9CP2 - chains B and S of the 7 polymer chains in the assembly; structure by electron microscopy, 2.94 A resolution.

# Chain B
Name: CRISPR-associated aCascade subunit Cas7/Csa2 2
Source organism: Saccharolobus solfataricus P2
Reference sequence: Q97Y91 (CSA2B_SACS2); residues 1-321 here = UniProt positions 1-321
Sequence (321 residues; each row starts with the number of its first residue):
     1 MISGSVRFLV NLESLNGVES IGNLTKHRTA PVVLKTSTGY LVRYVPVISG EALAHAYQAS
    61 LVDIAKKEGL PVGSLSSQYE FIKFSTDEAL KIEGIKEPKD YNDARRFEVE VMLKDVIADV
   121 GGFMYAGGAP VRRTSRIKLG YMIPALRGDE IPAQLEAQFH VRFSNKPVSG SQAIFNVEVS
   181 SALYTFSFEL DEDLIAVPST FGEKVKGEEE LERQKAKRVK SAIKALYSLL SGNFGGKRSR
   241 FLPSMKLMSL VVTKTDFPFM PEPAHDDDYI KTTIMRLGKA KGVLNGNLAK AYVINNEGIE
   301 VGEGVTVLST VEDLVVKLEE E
Not modelled in the structure: 169-172
UniProt features mapped onto this chain:
  - mutagenesis: His160 (H160A: Significantly reduced affinity for crRNA)

# Chain S
Molecule: 63-nt RNA strand
Source organism: Saccharolobus solfataricus
Sequence (63 nucleotides; row label = number of the first residue in the row):
     1 AUUGAAAGUU CUGUUUCGAA GAAAACCCGC CUCAGAUUCA UUAUGGGGAU AAUCUCUUAU
    61 AGA
Not modelled in the structure: 28-63

# How chain B and chain S interact
Pairs across the interface (40):
  Leu15(B) with U16(S), phosphate contact
  Asn16(B) with U15(S), hydrogen bond to the phosphate; U16(S), phosphate contact
  Gly17(B) with U15(S), sugar contact; U16(S), phosphate contact
  Val18(B) with U15(S), base contact
  Glu19(B) with U15(S), base contact
  Arg28(B) with U15(S), salt bridge to the phosphate
  Ser49(B) with U15(S), hydrogen bond to the phosphate
  Glu51(B) with G13(S), hydrogen bond to the sugar
  His55(B) with U14(S), stacking on the base
  Gln58(B) with G13(S), phosphate contact
  Phe81(B) with U14(S), phosphate contact
  Lys83(B) with U12(S), phosphate contact; G13(S), salt bridge to the phosphate
  Gly122(B) with U12(S), sugar contact
  Phe123(B) with C11(S), hydrogen bond to the sugar; U12(S), sugar contact
  Met124(B) with C11(S), base contact; U12(S), base contact
  Arg132(B) with U10(S), base contact; C11(S), base contact
  Arg133(B) with C11(S), sugar contact
  Thr134(B) with C11(S), phosphate contact
  Ser135(B) with U12(S), hydrogen bond to the phosphate
  Phe159(B) with G21(S), base contact
  His160(B) with G21(S), salt bridge to the phosphate
  Val161(B) with A19(S), sugar contact; A20(S), sugar contact; G21(S), hydrogen bond to the phosphate
  Arg162(B) with A19(S), sugar contact; A20(S), phosphate contact
  Phe163(B) with A20(S), hydrogen bond to the phosphate
  Phe175(B) with A19(S), stacking on the base
  Gly236(B) with U16(S), phosphate contact; C17(S), phosphate contact
  Lys237(B) with C17(S), hydrogen bond to the phosphate
  Arg238(B) with C17(S), phosphate contact
  Ser239(B) with G18(S), hydrogen bond to the phosphate
  Arg240(B) with A19(S), salt bridge to the phosphate
Interface residues without a listed pair, chain B (35 interface residues in all): Ala52, Ser85, Gly121, Ile174, Gly235

# Overview
35 residues of chain B face 12 of chain S across their interface, with 9 hydrogen bonds, 4 salt bridges and 2
aromatic stacking contacts. Polar pairs include Glu51(B)-G13(S), Phe123(B)-C11(S) and Asn16(B)-U15(S). From
UniProt: one mutagenesis site on chain B.
Here chain B is CRISPR-associated aCascade subunit Cas7/Csa2 2 (Saccharolobus solfataricus P2) and chain S is
a 63-nt RNA strand (Saccharolobus solfataricus). Entry 9CP2 (Post-targeting aCASCADE Type IA CRISPR_Cas
Surveillance Complexes) was determined by electron microscopy.
